Entry 8GR5 (X-ray diffraction, 2.10 A resolution); this record covers chain A.

== Chain A ==
Protein: AcCop4
Source organism: Antrodia cinnamomea
Sequence (343 residues; row label = number of the first residue in the row):
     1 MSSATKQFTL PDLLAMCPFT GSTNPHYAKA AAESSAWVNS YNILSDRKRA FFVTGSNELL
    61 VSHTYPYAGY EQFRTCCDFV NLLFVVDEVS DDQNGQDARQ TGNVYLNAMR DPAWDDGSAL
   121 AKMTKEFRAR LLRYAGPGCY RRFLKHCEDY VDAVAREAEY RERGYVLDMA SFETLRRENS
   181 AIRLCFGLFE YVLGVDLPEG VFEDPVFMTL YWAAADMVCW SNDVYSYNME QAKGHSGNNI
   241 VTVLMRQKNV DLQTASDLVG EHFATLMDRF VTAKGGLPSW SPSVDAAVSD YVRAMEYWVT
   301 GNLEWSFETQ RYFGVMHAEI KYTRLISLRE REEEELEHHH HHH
Not modelled in the structure: 1-4, 42-54, 337-343
Residues lining bound ligands: 1-ethoxy-2-(2-ethoxyethoxy)ethane (P4G): Glu33, Ala36, Trp37, Ser40, Tyr41, Arg74, Glu126

== Summary ==
Bound to chain A: 1-ethoxy-2-(2-ethoxyethoxy)ethane.
Chain A is AcCop4 (Antrodia cinnamomea); the structure, Cop4 from Antrodia cinnamomea in apo form, was
determined by X-ray diffraction (same publication as 8GR7).
